9B3F - chains A and B of the 5 polymer chains in the assembly; structure by electron microscopy, 3.54 A resolution.

[Chain A]
Name: KAP114 isoform 1
Source organism: Saccharomyces cerevisiae
UniProtKB: A0A8H4BZV8 (A0A8H4BZV8_YEASX); residues 1-1004 here = UniProt positions 1-1004
Amino-acid sequence (1007 residues; row label = number of the first residue in the row; numbers below 1 keep their minus sign (Gly-2 is residue -2)):
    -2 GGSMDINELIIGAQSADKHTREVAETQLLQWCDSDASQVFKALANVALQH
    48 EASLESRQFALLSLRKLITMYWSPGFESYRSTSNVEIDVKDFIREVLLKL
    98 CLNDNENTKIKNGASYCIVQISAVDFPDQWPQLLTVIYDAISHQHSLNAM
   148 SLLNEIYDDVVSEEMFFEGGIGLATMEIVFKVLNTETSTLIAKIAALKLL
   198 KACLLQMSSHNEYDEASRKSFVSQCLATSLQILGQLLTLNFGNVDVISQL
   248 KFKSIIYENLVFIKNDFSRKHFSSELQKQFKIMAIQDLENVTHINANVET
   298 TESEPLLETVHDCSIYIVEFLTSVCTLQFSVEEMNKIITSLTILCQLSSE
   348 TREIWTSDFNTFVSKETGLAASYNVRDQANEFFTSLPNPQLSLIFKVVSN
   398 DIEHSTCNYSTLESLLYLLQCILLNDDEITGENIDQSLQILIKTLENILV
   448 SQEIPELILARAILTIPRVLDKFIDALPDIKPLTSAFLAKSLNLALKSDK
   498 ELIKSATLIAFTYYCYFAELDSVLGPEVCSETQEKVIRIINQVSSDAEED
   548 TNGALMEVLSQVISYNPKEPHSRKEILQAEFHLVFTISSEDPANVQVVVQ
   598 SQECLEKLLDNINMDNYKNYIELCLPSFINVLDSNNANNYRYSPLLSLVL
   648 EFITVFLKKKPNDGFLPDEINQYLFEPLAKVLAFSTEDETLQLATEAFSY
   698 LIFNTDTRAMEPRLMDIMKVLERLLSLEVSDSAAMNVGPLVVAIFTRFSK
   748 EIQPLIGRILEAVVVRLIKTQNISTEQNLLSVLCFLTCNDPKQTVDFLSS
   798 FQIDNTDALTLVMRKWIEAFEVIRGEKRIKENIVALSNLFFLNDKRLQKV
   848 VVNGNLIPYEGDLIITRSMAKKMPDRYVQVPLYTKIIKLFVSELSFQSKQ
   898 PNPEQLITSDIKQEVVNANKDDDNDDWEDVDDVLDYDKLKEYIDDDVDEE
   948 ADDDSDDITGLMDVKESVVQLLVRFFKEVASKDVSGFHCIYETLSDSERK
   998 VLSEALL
Unresolved in the structure: -2 to 3, 13-15, 68-79, 294-301, 896-926, 943-962
Sequence notes: expression tag (-2 to 0)
What the authors report for this chain:
  - mutagenesis - D928A/D929A, Y939A/D942A: unchanged binding to NAP1 isoform 1

[Chain B]
Name: Histone H2A
Source organism: Saccharomyces cerevisiae
UniProtKB: A0A6A5Q402 (A0A6A5Q402_YEASX); residues 1-131 here correspond to UniProt positions 2-132 (UniProt number = residue number + 1)
Amino-acid sequence (131 residues; row label = number of the first residue in the row):
     1 SGGKGGKAGSAAKASQSRSAKAGLTFPVGRVHRLLRRGNYAQRIGSGAPV
    51 YLTAVLEYLAAEILELAGNAARDNKKTRIIPRHLQLAIRNDDELNKLLGN
   101 VTIAQGGVLPNIHQNLLPKKSAKTAKASQEL
Unresolved in the structure: 1-16, 100-131

[Interface between chain A and chain B]
Residue-residue contacts (17):
  Asp859(A) with Gly23(B)
  Ile861(A) with Glu57(B); Tyr58(B), hydrophobic; Ala61(B), hydrophobic
  Ile862(A) with Tyr58(B)
  Thr863(A) with Glu62(B); Glu65(B), hydrogen bond
  Arg864(A) with Tyr58(B); Glu62(B), salt bridge; Leu66(B); Asp91(B), salt bridge; Glu93(B), salt bridge; Leu94(B)
  Ser865(A) with Glu65(B), hydrogen bond
  Phe893(A) with Arg43(B), hydrogen bond (backbone-side chain)
  Gln894(A) with Arg43(B)
  Ser895(A) with Arg43(B), hydrogen bond (backbone-side chain)
Interface residues without a listed pair, chain A (10 interface residues in all): Met866
Interface residues without a listed pair, chain B (12 interface residues in all): Leu24

[In short]
Chain A and chain B form an interface of 10 and 12 residues respectively, with 4 hydrogen bonds and 3 salt
bridges. Polar pairs include Arg864(A)-Glu62(B), Arg864(A)-Asp91(B) and Arg864(A)-Glu93(B). From the paper:
D928A/D929A and Y939A/D942A of chain A leave binding to NAP1 isoform 1 unchanged.
Here chain A is KAP114 isoform 1 and chain B is Histone H2A, both from Saccharomyces cerevisiae. Entry 9B3F
(Cryo-EM structure of yeast (Nap1)2-H2A-H2B-Kap114) was determined by electron microscopy (same publication as
9B23, 9B31 and 9B3I).
